9NQU - chains C and J of the 11 polymer chains in the assembly; structure by electron microscopy, 3.16 A resolution.

[Chain C]
Protein: Histone H2A type 1
Organism: Homo sapiens
UniProtKB: P0C0S8 (H2A1_HUMAN); residues 1-129 here correspond to UniProt positions 2-130 (UniProt number = residue number + 1)
Sequence (129 residues; numbered 1 to 129; the number before each row is that of its first residue):
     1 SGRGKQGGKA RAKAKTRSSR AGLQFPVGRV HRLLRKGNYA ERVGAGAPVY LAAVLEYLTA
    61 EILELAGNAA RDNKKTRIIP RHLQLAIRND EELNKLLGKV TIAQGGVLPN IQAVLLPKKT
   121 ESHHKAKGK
Not modelled in the structure: 1-10, 119-129
Swiss-Prot annotation at these positions:
  - modified residue: Ser1 (N-acetylserine), Arg3 (Citrulline), Lys5 (N6-(2-hydroxyisobutyryl)lysine), Lys9 (N6-(2-hydroxyisobutyryl)lysine), Lys13 (N6-(beta-hydroxybutyryl)lysine), Lys36 (N6-(2-hydroxyisobutyryl)lysine), Lys74 (N6-(2-hydroxyisobutyryl)lysine), Lys75 (N6-(2-hydroxyisobutyryl)lysine), Lys95 (N6-(2-hydroxyisobutyryl)lysine), Lys99 (N6-glutaryllysine), Gln104 (N5-methylglutamine), Lys118 (N6-(2-hydroxyisobutyryl)lysine), Lys119 (N6-crotonyllysine), Thr120 (Phosphothreonine), Lys125 (N6-crotonyllysine)
  - cross-link (Glycyl lysine isopeptide (Lys-Gly)): Lys13 (interchain with G-Cter in ubiquitin), Lys15 (interchain with G-Cter in ubiquitin), Lys119 (interchain with G-Cter in ubiquitin)

[Chain J]
Molecule: 185-nt DNA strand
Organism: synthetic construct
Sequence (185 nucleotides; each row starts with the number of its first residue; numbers below 1 keep their minus sign (DA-92 is residue -92)):
   -92 ATCGCTGTTC AATACATGCA CAGGATGTAT ATATCTGACA CGTGCCTGGA GACTAGGGAG
   -32 TAATCCCCTT GGCGGTTAAA ACGCGGGGGA CAGCGCGTAC GTGCGTTTAA GCGGTGCTAG
    28 AGCTGTCTAC GACCAATTGA GCGGCCTCGG CACCGGGATT CTCCAGGGCG GCCGCGTATA
    88 GGGAT

[How chain C and chain J interact]
Pairs across the interface (16; chain C residue first):
  Arg11(C) - DA43(J)  hydrogen bond to the base
  Arg11(C) - DT44(J)  hydrogen bond to the sugar
  Lys13(C) - DG46(J)  sugar contact
  Arg29(C) - DG48(J)  phosphate contact
  Arg29(C) - DC49(J)  salt bridge to the phosphate
  Arg42(C) - DG38(J)  sugar contact
  Arg42(C) - DA39(J)  phosphate contact
  Val43(C) - DG38(J)  sugar contact
  Val43(C) - DA39(J)  hydrogen bond to the phosphate
  Gly44(C) - DG38(J)  phosphate contact
  Ala45(C) - DG38(J)  hydrogen bond to the phosphate
  Lys75(C) - DC58(J)  phosphate contact
  Thr76(C) - DC58(J)  hydrogen bond to the phosphate
  Arg77(C) - DG57(J)  sugar contact
  Arg77(C) - DC58(J)  hydrogen bond to the phosphate
  Lys118(C) - DG-4(J)  salt bridge to the phosphate
Also at the interface, not in a pair above, chain C (13 interface residues in all): His31, Arg35
Also at the interface, not in a pair above, chain J (13 interface residues in all): DA42, DA47, DA59

[Overview]
Chain C and chain J each contribute 13 residues to their interface, with 6 hydrogen bonds and 2 salt bridges.
Among the polar pairs are Arg11(C)-DA43(J), Arg11(C)-DT44(J) and Val43(C)-DA39(J).
Here chain C is Histone H2A type 1 (Homo sapiens) and chain J is a 185-nt DNA strand (synthetic construct).
Entry 9NQU (KDM6B-nucleosome structure stabilized by H3K27C-UNC8015 covalent conjugate) was determined by
electron microscopy.
